8YGD - chains a and b of the 34 polymer chains in the assembly; structure by electron microscopy, 2.84 A resolution.

== Chain a ==
Molecule: Antenna pigment protein alpha chain
From: Fuscovulum blasticum DSM 2131
UniProtKB: A0A2T4JA00 (A0A2T4JA00_FUSBL); residue numbers follow UniProt; this construct covers 1-62
Amino-acid sequence (62 residues; each row starts with the number of its first residue):
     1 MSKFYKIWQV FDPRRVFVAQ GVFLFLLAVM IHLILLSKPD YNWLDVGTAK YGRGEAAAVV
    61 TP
Disordered / not traced: 1-4, 53-62
Residues lining bound ligands:
  - bacteriochlorophyll a (BCL), molecule 1: L24, L27, A28, I31, H32, L35, Y41
  - bacteriochlorophyll a (BCL), molecule 2: F25, A28, H32, L35, Y41, W43
  - spheroidene (SPO): F25, A28, V29, H32

== Chain b ==
Molecule: Antenna pigment protein beta chain
From: Fuscovulum blasticum DSM 2131
UniProtKB: A0A2T4JAH7 (A0A2T4JAH7_FUSBL); residues 1-49 here = UniProt positions 1-49
Amino-acid sequence (49 residues; row label = number of the first residue in the row):
     1 MADKSDLSFT GLSDEQAQEL HSVYMSGLWL FVTIAVIAHI AVYIWRPWL
Disordered / not traced: 1-12, 49
Residues lining bound ligands:
  - bacteriochlorophyll a (BCL), molecule 1: W29, V32, A35, V36, H39, V42, W48
  - bacteriochlorophyll a (BCL), molecule 2: F31, I34, A35, A38, H39, V42, W45
  - spheroidene (SPO), molecule 1: I34, A38, A41, V42, I44, W45
  - spheroidene (SPO), molecule 2: H39, I40, Y43, W48

== Chain a / chain b interface ==
Residue-residue contacts (14):
  Y5(a) with D14(b); A17(b), hydrophobic; Q18(b); H21(b)
  W8(a) with A17(b), hydrogen bond (side chain-backbone); H21(b); Y24(b), hydrophobic
  F17(a) with Y24(b), hydrophobic
  D40(a) with R46(b), salt bridge
  Y41(a) with R46(b), hydrogen bond (side chain-backbone); P47(b), hydrogen bond (side chain-backbone); W48(b)
  V46(a) with W45(b), hydrophobic; R46(b)

== Summary ==
6 residues of chain a and 9 residues of chain b are in contact, with 3 hydrogen bonds and 1 salt bridge. Among
the polar pairs are D40(a)-R46(b), W8(a)-A17(b) and Y41(a)-R46(b). Bacteriochlorophyll a is bound between
chain a and chain b.
Here chain a is Antenna pigment protein alpha chain and chain b is Antenna pigment protein beta chain, both
from Fuscovulum blasticum DSM 2131. Entry 8YGD (Rhodobacter blasticus RC-LH1 dimer) was determined by electron
microscopy (same publication as 8YGL).
